Entry 6Q39 (X-ray diffraction, 2.21 A resolution); this record covers chains A and B of the 3 polymer chains in the assembly.

[Chain A (and B)]
Name: Arginase-2, mitochondrial
Organism: Homo sapiens
Notes: EC 3.5.3.1; chain B of this document is another copy of the same molecule, construct and numbering; everything in this record applies to it too
Reference sequence: P78540 (ARGI2_HUMAN); numbering as in UniProt (aligned over 24-329)
Chain sequence (306 residues; numbered 24 to 329; the number before each row is that of its first residue):
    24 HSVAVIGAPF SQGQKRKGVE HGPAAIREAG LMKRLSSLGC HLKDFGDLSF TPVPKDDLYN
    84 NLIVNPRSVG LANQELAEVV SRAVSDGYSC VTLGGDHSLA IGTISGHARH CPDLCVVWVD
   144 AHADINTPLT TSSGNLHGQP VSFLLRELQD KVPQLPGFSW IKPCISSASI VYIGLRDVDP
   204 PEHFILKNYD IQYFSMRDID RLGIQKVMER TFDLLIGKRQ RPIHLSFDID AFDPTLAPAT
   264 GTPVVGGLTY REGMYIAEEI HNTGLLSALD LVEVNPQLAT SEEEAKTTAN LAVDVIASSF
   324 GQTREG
UniProt features mapped onto this chain:
  - binding site (Mn(2+)): His-120, Asp-143, His-145, Asp-147, Asp-251, Asp-253
  - binding site (substrate): His-145 to Asn-149, Ser-156 to Asn-158, Asp-202, Thr-265, Glu-296
Metal / ion sites: Mn2+ site 1: His-120, Asp-143, Asp-147, Asp-251 (together with HDQ); Mn2+ site 2: Asp-143, His-145, Asp-251, Asp-253 (together with HDQ)
Residues lining bound ligands:
  - benzamidine (BEN): Asn-83, Asn-84, Leu-85
  - HDQ (3-[(3S,4R)-4-azanyl-4-carboxy-1-[[(2S)-piperidin-2-yl]methyl]pyrrolidin-3-yl]propyl-tris(oxidanyl)boranuide): His-120, Asp-143, His-145, Asp-147, Asn-149, Thr-154, Ser-156, His-160, Gly-161, Asp-200, Asp-202, Glu-205, Asp-251, Asp-253, Thr-265, Glu-296

[How chain A and chain B interact]
Pairs across the interface - 26 pairs, chain A then chain B:
  Gln-228(A) / Arg-224(B)
  Tyr-273(A) / Val-268(B)
  Tyr-273(A) / Gly-269(B)
  Arg-274(A) / Met-219(B)
  Arg-274(A) / Ile-222(B)
  Arg-274(A) / Asp-223(B)  salt bridge
  Arg-274(A) / Gly-269(B)
  Arg-274(A) / Gly-270(B)  hydrogen bond (side chain-backbone)
  Arg-274(A) / Thr-272(B)
  Arg-274(A) / Glu-275(B)  salt bridge
  Tyr-278(A) / Arg-220(B)
  Tyr-278(A) / Arg-224(B)  hydrogen bond
  Glu-281(A) / Arg-220(B)  salt bridge
  Glu-282(A) / Arg-220(B)  salt bridge
  Asn-285(A) / Arg-220(B)
  Arg-327(A) / Leu-198(B)
  Arg-327(A) / Arg-199(B)
  Arg-327(A) / Asp-200(B)
  Arg-327(A) / Met-219(B)
  Arg-327(A) / Arg-220(B)
  Arg-327(A) / Asp-223(B)  salt bridge
  Glu-328(A) / Val-201(B)
  Glu-328(A) / His-206(B)  hydrogen bond (backbone-side chain)
  Glu-328(A) / Tyr-216(B)  hydrogen bond
  Gly-329(A) / Val-201(B)
  Gly-329(A) / His-206(B)  hydrogen bond (backbone-side chain)
Other interface residues (no listed pair), chain B (20 interface residues in all): Pro-203, Lys-210, Ser-218, Leu-271

[Summary]
The interface between chain A and chain B involves 10 residues on one side and 20 on the other, with 5
hydrogen bonds and 5 salt bridges. Polar pairs include Arg-274(A)/Asp-223(B), Arg-274(A)/Glu-275(B) and
Glu-281(A)/Arg-220(B). Ligands of chain A: benzamidine and compound HDQ.
Chain A and chain B are both Arginase-2, mitochondrial (Homo sapiens); the structure, Complex of Arginase 2
with Example 49, was determined by X-ray diffraction (same publication as 6Q37).
